PDB entry 7VIE | electron microscopy, 2.86 A resolution | chains A and D of the 5 polymer chains in the assembly

== Chain A ==
Name: Guanine nucleotide-binding protein G(I)/G(S)/G(T) subunit beta-1
From: Homo sapiens
Reference sequence: P62873 (GBB1_HUMAN); residues 1-339 here correspond to UniProt positions 2-340 (UniProt number = residue number + 1)
Sequence (357 residues; numbered -17 to 339; the number before each row is that of its first residue; numbers below 1 keep their minus sign (His-17 is residue -17)):
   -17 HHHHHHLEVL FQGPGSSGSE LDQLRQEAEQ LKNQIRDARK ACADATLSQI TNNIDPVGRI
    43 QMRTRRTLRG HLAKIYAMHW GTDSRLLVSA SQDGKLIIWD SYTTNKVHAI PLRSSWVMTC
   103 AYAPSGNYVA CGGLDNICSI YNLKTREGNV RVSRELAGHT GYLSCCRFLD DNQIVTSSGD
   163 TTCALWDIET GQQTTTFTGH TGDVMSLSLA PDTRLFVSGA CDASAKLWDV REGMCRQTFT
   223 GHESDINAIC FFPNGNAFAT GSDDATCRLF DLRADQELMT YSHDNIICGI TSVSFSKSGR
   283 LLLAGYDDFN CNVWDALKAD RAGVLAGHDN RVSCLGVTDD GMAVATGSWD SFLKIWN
Unresolved in the structure: -17 to 1
Differences from the reference sequence: expression tag (-17 to 0)
Curated features (UniProtKB/Swiss-Prot):
  - modified residue: Ser1 (N-acetylserine), His265 (Phosphohistidine)

== Chain D ==
Name: Guanine nucleotide-binding protein G(i) subunit alpha-1
From: Homo sapiens
Reference sequence: P63096 (GNAI1_HUMAN); residues 1-354 here = UniProt positions 1-354
Sequence (354 residues; row label = number of the first residue in the row):
     1 MGCTLSAEDK AAVERSKMID RNLREDGEKA AREVKLLLLG AGESGKSTIV KQMKIIHEAG
    61 YSEEECKQYK AVVYSNTIQS IIAIIRAMGR LKIDFGDSAR ADDARQLFVL AGAAEEGFMT
   121 AELAGVIKRL WKDSGVQACF NRSREYQLND SAAYYLNDLD RIAQPNYIPT QQDVLRTRVK
   181 TTGIVETHFT FKDLHFKMFD VGGQRSERKK WIHCFEGVTA IIFCVALSDY DLVLAEDEEM
   241 NRMHESMKLF DSICNNKWFT DTSIILFLNK KDLFEEKIKK SPLTICYPEY AGSNTYEEAA
   301 AYIQCQFEDL NKRKDTKEIY THFTCATDTK NVQFVFDAVT DVIIKNNLKD CGLF
Unresolved in the structure: 1-2, 57-182, 237
Curated features (UniProtKB/Swiss-Prot):
  - region: Lys35 to Thr48 (G1 motif), Asp173 to Thr181 (G2 motif), Phe196 to Arg205 (G3 motif), Ile265 to Asp272 (G4 motif), Thr324 to Thr329 (G5 motif)
  - binding site (GTP): Glu43 to Thr48, Ser151, Leu175 to Thr181, Asp200 to Gln204, Asn269 to Asp272, Ala326
  - binding site (Mg(2+)): Ser47, Thr181
  - modified residue: Arg178 (ADP-ribosylarginine), Gln204 (Deamidated glutamine), Cys351 (ADP-ribosylcysteine)
  - lipidation: Gly2 (N-myristoyl glycine), Cys3 (S-palmitoyl cysteine)
  - natural variant: Gly40 (G40C: In NEDHISB; G40R: In NEDHISB), Gly45 (G45D: In NEDHISB), Thr48 (T48I: In NEDHISB; T48K: In NEDHISB), Gln52 (Q52P: In NEDHISB), Ser75 (deletion: In NEDHISB; uncertain significance), Gln172 (deletion: In NEDHISB), Asp173 (D173V: In NEDHISB), Glu186 to Phe189 (deletion: In NEDHISB; uncertain significance), Cys224 (C224Y: In NEDHISB), Lys270 (K270N: In NEDHISB; K270R: In NEDHISB), Asp272 (D272G: In NEDHISB), Ala326 (A326P: In NEDHISB), 1 further natural variant entry in UniProt
  - mutagenesis: Gly42 (G42R: Abolishes switch to an activated conformation and dissociation from beta and gamma subunits upon GTP binding. Abolishes interaction with RGS family members), Glu116 (E116L: Enhances interaction (inactive GDP-bound) with RGS14), Gln147 (Q147L: Enhances interaction (inactive GDP-bound) with RGS14), Glu245 (E245L: Enhances interaction (inactive GDP-bound) with RGS14)

== Chain A / chain D interface ==
Residue-residue contacts (49; chain A residue first):
  Gly52(A) with Leu23(D)
  Leu54(A) with Leu23(D); Gly27(D)
  Lys56(A) with His213(D); Glu216(D), salt bridge
  Tyr58(A) with His213(D), hydrogen bond; Cys214(D), hydrogen bond (side chain-backbone)
  Lys77(A) with Leu23(D); Asp26(D), salt bridge
  Ile79(A) with Leu23(D), hydrophobic
  Asn87(A) with Val13(D); Ser16(D), hydrogen bond
  Lys88(A) with Ser16(D), hydrogen bond (backbone-side chain); Ile19(D); Asp20(D), salt bridge; Leu23(D)
  Val89(A) with Arg15(D), hydrogen bond (backbone-side chain)
  His90(A) with Arg15(D)
  Ala91(A) with Ile19(D), hydrophobic
  Trp98(A) with Ile184(D); Glu186(D), hydrogen bond; Phe199(D), hydrophobic; Cys214(D); Phe215(D), hydrophobic
  Met100(A) with Cys214(D), hydrophobic
  Leu116(A) with Gly183(D); Ile184(D); Gln204(D), hydrogen bond (backbone-side chain); Trp211(D), hydrophobic; Phe215(D), hydrophobic
  Asn118(A) with Gly183(D); Gln204(D), hydrogen bond
  Tyr144(A) with Gln204(D); Ser206(D); Lys210(D); Trp211(D)
  Gly161(A) with Arg205(D); Ser206(D), hydrogen bond (backbone-side chain)
  Asp185(A) with Ser206(D); Glu207(D), hydrogen bond (side chain-backbone)
  Met187(A) with Lys210(D)
  Cys203(A) with Lys210(D)
  Asp227(A) with Lys209(D), salt bridge; Lys210(D), salt bridge
  Asn229(A) with Lys210(D), hydrogen bond
  Asp245(A) with Lys210(D), salt bridge
  Arg313(A) with Trp258(D)
  Trp331(A) with His213(D); Trp258(D), hydrophobic
Also at the interface, not in a pair above, chain A (28 interface residues in all): Gln74, Asp117, Gly143
Also at the interface, not in a pair above, chain D (25 interface residues in all): Ala12

== Summary ==
28 residues of chain A face 25 of chain D across their interface; the contacts include 11 hydrogen bonds and 6
salt bridges. Among the polar pairs are Lys56(A)-Glu216(D), Lys77(A)-Asp26(D) and Lys88(A)-Asp20(D).
Chain A is Guanine nucleotide-binding protein G(I)/G(S)/G(T) subunit beta-1 and chain D is Guanine
nucleotide-binding protein G(i) subunit alpha-1, both from Homo sapiens; the structure, Cryo-EM structure of
Gi coupled Sphingosine 1-phosphate receptor bound with S1P, was determined by electron microscopy together
with 7VIF, 7VIG and 7VIH from the same study.
